Entry 6UZC (electron microscopy, 4.50 A resolution (low resolution: residue-level contacts below are approximate; hydrogen-bond / salt-bridge calls are withheld)); this record covers chains f and F of the 42 polymer chains in the assembly.

Chain f:
Molecule: Major capsid protein
Organism: Enterobacteria phage T4
Reference sequence: P04535 (CAPSH_BPT4); residue numbers follow UniProt; this construct covers 1-521
Amino-acid sequence (521 residues; numbered 1 to 521; the number before each row is that of its first residue):
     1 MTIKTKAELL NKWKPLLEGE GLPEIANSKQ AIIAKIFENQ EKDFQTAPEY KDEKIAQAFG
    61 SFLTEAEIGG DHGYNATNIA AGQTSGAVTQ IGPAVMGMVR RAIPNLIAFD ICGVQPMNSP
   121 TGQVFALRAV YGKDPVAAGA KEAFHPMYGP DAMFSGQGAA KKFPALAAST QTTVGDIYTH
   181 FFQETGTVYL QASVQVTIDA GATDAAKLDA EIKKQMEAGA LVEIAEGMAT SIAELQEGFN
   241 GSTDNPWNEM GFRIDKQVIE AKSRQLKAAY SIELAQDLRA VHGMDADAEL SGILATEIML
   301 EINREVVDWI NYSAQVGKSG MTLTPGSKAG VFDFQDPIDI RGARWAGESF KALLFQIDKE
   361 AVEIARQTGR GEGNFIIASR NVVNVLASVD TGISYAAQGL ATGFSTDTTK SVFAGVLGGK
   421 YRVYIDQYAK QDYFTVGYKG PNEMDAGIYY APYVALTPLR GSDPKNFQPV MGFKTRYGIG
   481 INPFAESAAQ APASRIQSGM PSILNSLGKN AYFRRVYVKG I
Unresolved in the structure: 1-65
Swiss-Prot annotation at these positions:
  - site: Glu65, Ala66 (Cleavage)

Chain F:
Molecule: Portal protein
Organism: Enterobacteria phage T4
Reference sequence: P13334 (PORTL_BPT4); numbering as in UniProt (aligned over 1-524)
Amino-acid sequence (524 residues; numbered 1 to 524; the number before each row is that of its first residue):
     1 MKFNVLSLFA PWAKMDERNF KDQEKEDLVS ITAPKLDDGA REFEVSSNEA ASPYNAAFQT
    61 IFGSYEPGMK TTRELIDTYR NLMNNYEVDN AVSEIVSDAI VYEDDTEVVA LNLDKSKFSP
   121 KIKNMMLDEF SDVLNHLSFQ RKGSDHFRRW YVDSRIFFHK IIDPKRPKEG IKELRRLDPR
   181 QVQYVREIIT ETEAGTKIVK GYKEYFIYDT AHESYACDGR MYEAGTKIKI PKAAVVYAHS
   241 GLVDCCGKNI IGYLHRAVKP ANQLKLLEDA VVIYRITRAP DRRVWYVDTG NMPARKAAEH
   301 MQHVMNTMKN RVVYDASTGK IKNQQHNMSM TEDYWLQRRD GKAVTEVDTL PGADNTGNME
   361 DIRWFRQALY MALRVPLSRI PQDQQGGVMF DSGTSITRDE LTFAKFIREL QHKFEEVFLD
   421 PLKTNLLLKG IITEDEWNDE INNIKIEFHR DSYFAELKEA EILERRINML TMAEPFIGKY
   481 ISHRTAMKDI LQMTDEEIEQ EAKQIEEESK EARFQDPDQE QEDF
Unresolved in the structure: 381-394, 511-524

How chain f and chain F interact:
Pairs across the interface (18):
  Gly97(f) - Met1(F)
  Met98(f) - Met1(F)
  Arg279(f) - Ser46(F)
  Arg279(f) - Ala56(F)
  Arg279(f) - Gln59(F)
  Arg279(f) - Thr60(F)
  Val281(f) - Met1(F)
  His282(f) - Met1(F)
  His282(f) - Asn55(F)
  Gly283(f) - Asn55(F)
  Gly283(f) - Ala56(F)
  Met284(f) - Asn55(F)
  Asp285(f) - Gln59(F)
  Ser291(f) - Glu223(F)
  Ala295(f) - Glu223(F)
  Leu456(f) - Tyr222(F)
  Arg460(f) - Glu66(F)
  Phe473(f) - Glu223(F)
Also at the interface, not in a pair above, chain f (14 interface residues in all): Val95

In short:
14 residues of chain f and 9 residues of chain F are in contact.
Here chain f is Major capsid protein and chain F is Portal protein, both from Enterobacteria phage T4. Entry
6UZC (Portal vertex structure of bacteriophage T4) was determined by electron microscopy.
